Entry 8RIF (electron microscopy, 2.79 A resolution); this record covers chains 4 and 7 of the 14 polymer chains in the assembly.

[Chain 4]
Protein: DNA replication licensing factor MCM4
Organism: Saccharomyces cerevisiae
Notes: EC 3.6.4.12
UniProtKB: P30665 (MCM4_YEAST); residue numbers follow UniProt; this construct covers 1-933
Amino-acid sequence (933 residues; each row starts with the number of its first residue):
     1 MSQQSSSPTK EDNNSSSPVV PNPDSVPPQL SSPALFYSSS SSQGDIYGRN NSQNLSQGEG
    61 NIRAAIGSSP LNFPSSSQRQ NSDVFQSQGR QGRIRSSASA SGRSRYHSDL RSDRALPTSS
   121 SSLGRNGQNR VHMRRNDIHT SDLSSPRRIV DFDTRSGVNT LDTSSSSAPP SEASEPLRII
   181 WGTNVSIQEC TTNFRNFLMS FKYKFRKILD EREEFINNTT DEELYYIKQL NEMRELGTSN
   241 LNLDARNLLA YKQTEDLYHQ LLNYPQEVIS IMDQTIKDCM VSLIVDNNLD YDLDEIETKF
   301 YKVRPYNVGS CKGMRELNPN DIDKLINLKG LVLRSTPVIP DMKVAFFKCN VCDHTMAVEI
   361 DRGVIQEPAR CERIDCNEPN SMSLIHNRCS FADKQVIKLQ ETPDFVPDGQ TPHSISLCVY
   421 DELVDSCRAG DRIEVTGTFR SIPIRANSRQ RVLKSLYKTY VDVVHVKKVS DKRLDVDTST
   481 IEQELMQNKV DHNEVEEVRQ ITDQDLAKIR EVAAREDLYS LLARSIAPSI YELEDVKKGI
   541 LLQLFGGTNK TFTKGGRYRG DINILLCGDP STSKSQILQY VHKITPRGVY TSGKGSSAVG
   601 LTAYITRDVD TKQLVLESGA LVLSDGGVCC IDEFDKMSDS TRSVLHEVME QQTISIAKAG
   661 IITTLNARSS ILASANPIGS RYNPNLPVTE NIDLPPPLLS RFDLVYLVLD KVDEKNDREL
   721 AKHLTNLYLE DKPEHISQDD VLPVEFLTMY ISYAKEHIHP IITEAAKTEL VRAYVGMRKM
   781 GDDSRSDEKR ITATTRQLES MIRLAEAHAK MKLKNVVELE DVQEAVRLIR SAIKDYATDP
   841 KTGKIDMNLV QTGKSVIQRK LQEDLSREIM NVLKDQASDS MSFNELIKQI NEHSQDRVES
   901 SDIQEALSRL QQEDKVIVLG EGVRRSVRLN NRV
Disordered / not traced: 1-176, 204-214, 284-294, 731-739, 853-933
Bound ions: Zn2+: Cys-349, Cys-352, Cys-371, Cys-376
Swiss-Prot annotation at these positions:
  - motif: Ser-700 to Asp-703 (Arginine finger)
  - binding site (ATP): Gly-568 to Ser-575
  - modified residue (Phosphoserine): Ser-52, Ser-56, Ser-69
  - mutagenesis: Lys-574 (K574A: Loss of MCM2-7 complex helicase activity)

[Chain 7]
Protein: DNA replication licensing factor MCM7
Organism: Saccharomyces cerevisiae
Notes: EC 3.6.4.12
UniProtKB: P38132 (MCM7_YEAST); residues 1-845 here = UniProt positions 1-845
Amino-acid sequence (845 residues; each row starts with the number of its first residue):
     1 MSAALPSIQL PVDYNNLFNE ITDFLVTFKQ DTLSSDATRN ENEDENLDAE NIEQHLLEKG
    61 PKYMAMLQKV ANRELNSVII DLDDILQYQN EKFLQGTQAD DLVSAIQQNA NHFTELFCRA
   121 IDNNMPLPTK EIDYKDDVLD VILNQRRLRN ERMLSDRTNE IRSENLMDTT MDPPSSMNDA
   181 LREVVEDETE LFPPNLTRRY FLYFKPLSQN CARRYRKKAI SSKPLSVRQI KGDFLGQLIT
   241 VRGIITRVSD VKPAVEVIAY TCDQCGYEVF QEVNSRTFTP LSECTSEECS QNQTKGQLFM
   301 STRASKFSAF QECKIQELSQ QVPVGHIPRS LNIHVNGTLV RSLSPGDIVD VTGIFLPAPY
   361 TGFKALKAGL LTETYLEAQF VRQHKKKFAS FSLTSDVEER VMELITSGDV YNRLAKSIAP
   421 EIYGNLDVKK ALLLLLVGGV DKRVGDGMKI RGDINVCLMG DPGVAKSQLL KAICKISPRG
   481 VYTTGKGSSG VGLTAAVMKD PVTDEMILEG GALVLADNGI CCIDEFDKMD ESDRTAIHEV
   541 MEQQTISISK AGINTTLNAR TSILAAANPL YGRYNPRLSP LDNINLPAAL LSRFDILFLM
   601 LDIPSRDDDE KLAEHVTYVH MHNKQPDLDF TPVEPSKMRE YIAYAKTKRP VMSEAVNDYV
   661 VQAYIRLRQD SKREMDSKFS FGQATPRTLL GIIRLSQALA KLRLADMVDI DDVEEALRLV
   721 RVSKESLYQE TNKSKEDESP TTKIFTIIKK MLQETGKNTL SYENIVKTVR LRGFTMLQLS
   781 NCIQEYSYLN VWHLINEGNT LKFVDDGTMD TDQEDSLVST PKLAPQTTAS ANVSAQDSDI
   841 DLQDA
Disordered / not traced: 1-2, 32-59, 167-177, 731-739, 806-845
Bound ions: Zn2+: Cys-262, Cys-265, Cys-284, Cys-289; Mg2+: Ser-467 (together with ADP)
Ligand contacts: ADP (adenosine-5'-diphosphate): Glu-421, Ile-422, Tyr-423, Asp-461, Pro-462, Gly-463, Val-464, Ala-465, Lys-466, Ser-467, Gln-468, Leu-612, Val-616
Swiss-Prot annotation at these positions:
  - motif: Ser-592 to Asp-595 (Arginine finger)
  - binding site (ATP): Tyr-423, Gly-463, Ala-465, Lys-466, Ser-467, Asn-568, Arg-593, Arg-687
  - modified residue: Thr-811 (Phosphothreonine), Ser-819 (Phosphoserine), Ser-838 (Phosphoserine)
  - mutagenesis: Lys-466 (K466A: Loss of MCM2-7 complex helicase activity)

[How chain 4 and chain 7 interact]
Residue-residue contacts (132; chain 4 residue first):
  Ile-179(4) / Gln-145(7)
  Trp-181(4) / Gln-145(7)
  Trp-181(4) / Arg-146(7)
  Trp-181(4) / Glu-268(7)
  Gly-182(4) / Ile-142(7)
  Gly-182(4) / Gln-145(7)  hydrogen bond (backbone-side chain)
  Thr-183(4) / Gln-145(7)  hydrogen bond (backbone-side chain)
  Asn-184(4) / Tyr-134(7)
  His-259(4) / Tyr-134(7)
  His-259(4) / Lys-135(7)
  Gln-260(4) / Tyr-134(7)
  Asn-263(4) / Val-138(7)
  Asn-263(4) / Arg-303(7)
  Tyr-264(4) / Val-138(7)  hydrophobic
  Tyr-264(4) / Val-141(7)
  Tyr-264(4) / Arg-303(7)
  Arg-315(4) / Arg-341(7)  hydrogen bond (backbone-side chain)
  Glu-316(4) / Arg-341(7)
  Leu-317(4) / Arg-341(7)  hydrogen bond (backbone-side chain)
  Asn-318(4) / Arg-341(7)
  Asn-320(4) / Asp-137(7)
  Ile-322(4) / Arg-303(7)  hydrogen bond (backbone-side chain)
  Asp-323(4) / Arg-303(7)  hydrogen bond (backbone-side chain)
  Lys-324(4) / Asp-137(7)  salt bridge
  Lys-324(4) / Val-138(7)
  Asp-361(4) / Phe-299(7)
  Arg-362(4) / Asp-263(7)  salt bridge
  Arg-362(4) / Phe-299(7)
  Val-364(4) / Gln-297(7)
  Val-364(4) / Phe-299(7)  hydrophobic
  Gln-366(4) / Gln-297(7)  hydrogen bond
  Gln-400(4) / Asn-554(7)
  Gln-400(4) / Thr-555(7)
  Val-406(4) / Asn-558(7)
  Val-406(4) / Arg-560(7)  hydrogen bond (backbone-side chain)
  Asp-408(4) / Asp-517(7)
  Asp-408(4) / Asn-518(7)  hydrogen bond
  Gly-409(4) / Asp-517(7)
  Thr-411(4) / Leu-508(7)  hydrogen bond (side chain-backbone)
  Pro-412(4) / Leu-508(7)
  Pro-412(4) / Thr-556(7)
  Pro-412(4) / Leu-557(7)
  Ser-441(4) / Thr-302(7)
  Val-452(4) / Thr-277(7)
  Val-452(4) / Phe-278(7)
  Leu-453(4) / Thr-277(7)
  Leu-453(4) / Phe-278(7)  hydrogen bond (backbone-backbone)
  Lys-454(4) / Arg-276(7)
  Lys-454(4) / Asp-504(7)  salt bridge
  Ser-455(4) / Pro-253(7)
  Ser-455(4) / Val-255(7)
  Ser-455(4) / Val-273(7)
  Ser-455(4) / Ser-275(7)  hydrogen bond (side chain-backbone)
  Ser-455(4) / Arg-276(7)  hydrogen bond (side chain-backbone)
  Ser-455(4) / Thr-277(7)
  Ser-455(4) / Phe-278(7)
  Leu-456(4) / Lys-252(7)
  Leu-456(4) / Pro-253(7)
  Leu-456(4) / Phe-310(7)  hydrophobic
  Leu-456(4) / Val-502(7)
  Tyr-457(4) / Pro-253(7)  hydrogen bond (backbone-backbone)
  Tyr-457(4) / Val-255(7)  hydrophobic
  Tyr-457(4) / Phe-307(7)  hydrophobic
  Thr-459(4) / Lys-252(7)  hydrogen bond
  Pro-528(4) / Asp-446(7)
  Ser-529(4) / Val-444(7)
  Ser-571(4) / Ser-592(7)
  Ser-571(4) / Thr-685(7)
  Ser-571(4) / Pro-686(7)
  Ser-571(4) / Arg-687(7)
  Ser-575(4) / Glu-542(7)  hydrogen bond
  Gln-576(4) / Met-448(7)
  Gln-579(4) / Met-448(7)
  Gln-579(4) / Gln-543(7)  hydrogen bond
  Tyr-580(4) / Asp-446(7)
  Tyr-580(4) / Met-448(7)
  Tyr-590(4) / Glu-539(7)
  Tyr-590(4) / Gln-543(7)  hydrogen bond
  Tyr-590(4) / Ser-547(7)  hydrogen bond (backbone-side chain)
  Ser-592(4) / Glu-539(7)
  Ser-592(4) / Ser-547(7)  hydrogen bond (side chain-backbone)
  Lys-594(4) / Glu-531(7)  salt bridge
  Lys-594(4) / Ser-532(7)
  Lys-594(4) / Thr-535(7)
  Gly-595(4) / Ser-549(7)  hydrogen bond (backbone-backbone)
  Gly-595(4) / Lys-550(7)  hydrogen bond (backbone-side chain)
  Ser-596(4) / Ser-549(7)
  Ser-597(4) / Ser-549(7)  hydrogen bond (backbone-backbone)
  Ser-597(4) / Lys-550(7)
  Val-599(4) / Ala-551(7)  hydrophobic
  Gly-600(4) / Ser-549(7)  hydrogen bond (backbone-side chain)
  Gly-600(4) / Lys-550(7)
  Gly-600(4) / Asn-554(7)
  Leu-601(4) / Ser-549(7)
  Tyr-604(4) / Gly-552(7)
  Tyr-604(4) / Asn-554(7)  hydrogen bond
  Val-609(4) / Lys-499(7)
  Val-609(4) / Asp-504(7)
  Ser-618(4) / Asn-554(7)
  Gly-619(4) / Asn-554(7)
  Ala-620(4) / Ser-549(7)
  Ala-620(4) / Asn-554(7)
  Asp-632(4) / Glu-542(7)
  Glu-633(4) / Thr-535(7)
  Lys-636(4) / Glu-531(7)  salt bridge
  Asn-676(4) / Ala-589(7)
  Ser-680(4) / Ala-588(7)
  Ser-680(4) / Met-675(7)
  Arg-681(4) / Met-675(7)
  Arg-681(4) / Gln-683(7)
  Asn-685(4) / Asn-796(7)
  Asn-685(4) / Asn-799(7)
  Asp-710(4) / Arg-668(7)  salt bridge
  Asp-710(4) / Gln-683(7)
  Lys-711(4) / Arg-668(7)
  Val-712(4) / Arg-668(7)
  Asp-717(4) / Arg-668(7)  salt bridge
  Arg-718(4) / Ile-665(7)
  Ala-721(4) / Val-661(7)  hydrophobic
  Leu-724(4) / Leu-689(7)  hydrophobic
  Thr-725(4) / Asn-657(7)
  Leu-727(4) / Lys-442(7)
  Leu-727(4) / Val-444(7)  hydrophobic
  Tyr-728(4) / Ile-450(7)
  Tyr-728(4) / Val-651(7)
  Tyr-728(4) / Met-652(7)
  Tyr-728(4) / Leu-690(7)
  Tyr-728(4) / Gln-697(7)
  Leu-729(4) / Met-652(7)
  Leu-729(4) / Asn-657(7)
  Glu-730(4) / Val-651(7)
  Val-744(4) / Asp-446(7)
Interface residues without a listed pair, chain 4 (92 interface residues in all): Ile-180, Glu-189, Asp-256, Pro-319, Pro-407, Pro-443, Ala-446, Arg-451, Pro-570, Thr-572, Lys-583, Leu-623, Glu-714, Leu-720, Lys-722, Met-847
Interface residues without a listed pair, chain 7 (96 interface residues in all): Arg-149, Ala-254, Thr-279, Pro-280, Met-300, Ser-308, Ala-309, Gly-447, Arg-479, Thr-503, Gly-510, Val-514, His-538, Ile-548, Ile-553, Leu-581, Ser-653, Gln-662, Tyr-664, Gln-669, Lys-672, Ala-684, Ile-693, Glu-797

[In short]
The interface between chain 4 and chain 7 involves 92 residues on one side and 96 on the other, with 25
hydrogen bonds and 7 salt bridges. Polar contacts include Lys-324(4)/Asp-137(7), Arg-362(4)/Asp-263(7) and
Lys-454(4)/Asp-504(7). Ligands of chain 7: ADP.
Here chain 4 is DNA replication licensing factor MCM4 and chain 7 is DNA replication licensing factor MCM7,
both from Saccharomyces cerevisiae. Entry 8RIF (Cryo-EM structure of the MCM double hexamer loaded onto dsDNA)
was determined by electron microscopy (same publication as 9I3I and 8RIG).
